Entry 4CET (X-ray diffraction, 2.20 A resolution); this record covers chain A.

# Chain A
Protein: Nad(p)h dehydrogenase [quinone] 1
From: Homo sapiens
Notes: EC 1.6.5.2
UniProt: P15559 (NQO1_HUMAN); residue numbers follow UniProt; this construct covers 1-274
Amino-acid sequence (294 residues; numbered -19 to 274; the number before each row is that of its first residue; numbers below 1 keep their minus sign (Met-19 is residue -19)):
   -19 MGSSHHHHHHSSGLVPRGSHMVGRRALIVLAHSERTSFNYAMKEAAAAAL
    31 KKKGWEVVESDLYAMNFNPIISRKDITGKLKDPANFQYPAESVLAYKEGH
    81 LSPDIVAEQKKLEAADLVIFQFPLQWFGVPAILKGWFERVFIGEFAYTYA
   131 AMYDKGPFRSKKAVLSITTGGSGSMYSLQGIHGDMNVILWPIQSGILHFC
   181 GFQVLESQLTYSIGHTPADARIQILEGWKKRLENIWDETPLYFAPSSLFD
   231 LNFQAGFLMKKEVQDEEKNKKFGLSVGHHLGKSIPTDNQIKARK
Disordered / not traced: -19 to 2, 225-274
Differences from the reference sequence: expression tag (-19 to 0); engineered mutation Ser187 (Pro in P15559)
Ligand contacts:
  - dicoumarol (DTC; bishydroxy[2H-1-benzopyran-2-one,1,2-benzopyrone]): Trp106, Tyr127, Tyr129, Met132, Gly150, Gly151, Met155, Tyr156, Ile161, His162, Phe179
  - FAD (flavin-adenine dinucleotide): His12, Thr16, Ser17, Phe18, Asn19, Ala21, Ile51, Gln67, Tyr68, Pro69, Pro103, Leu104, Gln105, Trp106, Phe107, Glu118, Thr148, Thr149, Gly150, Gly151, Tyr156, Ile193, Arg201, Leu205
UniProt features mapped onto this chain:
  - binding site (FAD): His12, Phe18, Asn19, Gln67, Leu104 to Phe107, Thr148 to Gly151, Tyr156, Arg201
  - binding site (substrate): Ala126 to Thr128
  - modified residue: Ser82 (Phosphoserine)
  - cross-link (Glycyl lysine isopeptide (Lys-Gly)): Lys250 (interchain with G-Cter in SUMO2), Lys251 (interchain with G-Cter in SUMO2)
From the paper describing this entry:
  - disease-associated variants - P187S: decreased binding to flavin-adenine dinucleotide
  - disease-associated variants - P187S: decreased catalytic activity on NADH
  - disease-associated variants - P187S: decreased catalytic activity on NADPH
  - disease-associated variants - P187S: decreased stability in response to trypsin
  - contacts within the chain: Leu145-Ser187 (hydrophobic contact), Leu169-Ser187 (hydrophobic contact), Ser187-Leu189 (hydrophobic contact)

# Overview
Chain A binds flavin-adenine dinucleotide and dicoumarol. From UniProt: 14 FAD-binding residues and 3
substrate-binding residues. From the paper: P187S reduces binding to flavin-adenine dinucleotide; contacts
within the chain involving Leu145, Ser187 and Leu169 among others.
Chain A is Nad(p)h dehydrogenase [quinone] 1 (Homo sapiens); the structure, Crystal structure of the complex
of the P187S variant of human NAD(P) H:quinone oxidoreductase with dicoumarol ..., was determined by X-ray
diffraction (same publication as 4CF6).
